Entry 3RJM (X-ray diffraction, 2.55 A resolution); this record covers chains A and C of the 6 polymer chains in the assembly.

# Chain A (and C)
Name: Caspase-2
Organism: Homo sapiens
Notes: EC 3.4.22.55; chain C of this document is another copy of the same molecule, construct and numbering; everything in this record applies to it too
UniProtKB: P42575 (CASP2_HUMAN); residues 2-168 here correspond to UniProt positions 167-333 (UniProt number = residue number + 165)
Amino-acid sequence (169 residues; row label = number of the first residue in the row; numbering starts at 0):
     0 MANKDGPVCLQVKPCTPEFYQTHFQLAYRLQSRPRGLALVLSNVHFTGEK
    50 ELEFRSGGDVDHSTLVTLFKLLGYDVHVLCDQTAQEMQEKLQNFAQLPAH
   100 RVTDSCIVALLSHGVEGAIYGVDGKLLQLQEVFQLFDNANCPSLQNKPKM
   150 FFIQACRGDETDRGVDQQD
Unresolved in the structure: 0-8, 168 (chain C: 0-8)
Construct notes: expression tag (0-1)

# How chain A and chain C interact
Contacting residue pairs (17; chain A residue first):
  Arg-100(A) with Asp-168(C), salt bridge
  Asn-137(A) with Val-164(C)
  Ala-138(A) with Val-164(C), hydrophobic
  Pro-141(A) with Gln-167(C)
  Gln-144(A) with Val-164(C); Asp-165(C), hydrogen bond (side chain-backbone); Gln-166(C); Gln-167(C), hydrogen bond (side chain-backbone)
  Asn-145(A) with Gln-166(C), hydrogen bond
  Val-164(A) with Asn-137(C); Ala-138(C), hydrophobic; Gln-144(C)
  Asp-165(A) with Gln-144(C), hydrogen bond (backbone-side chain)
  Gln-166(A) with Gln-144(C); Asn-145(C), hydrogen bond
  Gln-167(A) with Pro-141(C); Gln-144(C), hydrogen bond (backbone-side chain)

# In short
The chain A/chain C interface involves 10 residues from each chain; the contacts include 6 hydrogen bonds and
1 salt bridge. Polar contacts include Arg-100(A)/Asp-168(C), Gln-144(A)/Asp-165(C) and Gln-144(A)/Gln-167(C).
Both chains are Caspase-2 (Homo sapiens). Entry 3RJM (CASPASE2 IN COMPLEX WITH CHDI LIGAND 33c) was determined
by X-ray diffraction.
